PDB entry 6X3S | electron microscopy, 3.12 A resolution | chains D and E of the 9 polymer chains in the assembly

[Chain D]
Name: Gamma-aminobutyric acid receptor subunit alpha-1
From: Homo sapiens
Reference sequence: P14867 (GBRA1_HUMAN); the construct has insertions or renumbered stretches relative to UniProt, so the offset changes along the chain: 1-312 = UniProt 28-339; 320-358 = UniProt 418-456
Sequence (358 residues; each row starts with the number of its first residue):
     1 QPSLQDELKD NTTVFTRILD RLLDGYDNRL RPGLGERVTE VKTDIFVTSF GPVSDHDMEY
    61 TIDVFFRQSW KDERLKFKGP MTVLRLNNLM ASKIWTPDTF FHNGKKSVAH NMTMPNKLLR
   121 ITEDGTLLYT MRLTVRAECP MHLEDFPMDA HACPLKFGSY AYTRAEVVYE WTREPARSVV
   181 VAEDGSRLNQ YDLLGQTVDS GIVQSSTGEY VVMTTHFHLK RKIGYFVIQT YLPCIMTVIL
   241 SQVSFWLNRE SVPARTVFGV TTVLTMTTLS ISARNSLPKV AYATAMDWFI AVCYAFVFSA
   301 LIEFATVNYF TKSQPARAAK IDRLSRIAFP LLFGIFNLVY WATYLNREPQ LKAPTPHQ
Unresolved in the structure: 1-9, 348-358
Disulfide bonds: Cys139-Cys153
Covalently attached groups: N-acetylglucosamine (NAG) linked to Asn111
Sequence notes: linker (313-319)
Small-molecule neighbours: J94 ((5S)-6,6-dimethyl-5-[(6R)-8-oxo-6,8-dihydrofuro[3,4-e][1,3]benzodioxol-6-yl]-5,6,7,8-tetrahydro[1,3]dioxolo[4,5-g]isoquinolin-6-ium): Phe46, Phe65, Arg67, Leu118, Thr130
Swiss-Prot annotation at these positions:
  - binding site (4-aminobutanoate): Arg67, Thr130
  - binding site (3alpha-hydroxy-5alpha-pregnan-11,20-dione): Trp246
  - glycosylation (N-linked (GlcNAc...) asparagine): Asn11, Asn111

[Chain E]
Name: Gamma-aminobutyric acid type A receptor subunit gamma-2
From: Homo sapiens
Reference sequence: P18507 (GBRG2_HUMAN); residues 3-322 here correspond to UniProt positions 42-361 (UniProt number = residue number + 39)
Sequence (417 residues; row label = number of the first residue in the row; numbers below 1 keep their minus sign (Trp-36 is residue -36)):
   -36 WSHPQFEKGG GSGGGSGGSS AWSHPQFEKL EVLFQGPQKS DDDYEDYASN KTWVLTPKVP
    24 EGDVTVILNN LLEGYDNKLR PDIGVKPTLI HTDMYVNSIG PVNAINMEYT IDIFFAQTWY
    84 DRRLKFNSTI KVLRLNSNMV GKIWIPDTFF RNSKKADAHW ITTPNRMLRI WNDGRVLYTL
   144 RLTIDAECQL QLHNFPMDEH SCPLEFSSYG YPREEIVYQW KRSSVEVGDT RSWRLYQFSF
   204 VGLRNTTEVV KTTSGDYVVM SVYFDLSRRM GYFTIQTYIP CTLIVVLSWV SFWINKDAVP
   264 ARTSLGITTV LTMTTLSTIA RKSLPKVSYV TAMDLFVSVC FIFVFSALVE YGTLHYFVSS
   324 QPARAAKMDS YARIFFPTAF CLFNLVYWVS YLYLSRGSGA TNFSLLKQAG DVEENPG
Unresolved in the structure: -36 to 24, 358-380
Disulfide bonds: Cys151-Cys165
Covalently attached groups: N-acetylglucosamine (NAG) linked to Asn208
Sequence notes: linker (323-329)
Swiss-Prot annotation at these positions:
  - glycosylation (N-linked (GlcNAc...) asparagine): Asn13, Asn90, Asn208

[Chain D / chain E interface]
Pairs across the interface (90; chain D residue first):
  Asp27(D) - Thr28(E)  hydrogen bond
  Asn28(D) - Asn101(E)  hydrogen bond (backbone-side chain)
  Arg29(D) - Thr28(E)
  Arg29(D) - Leu31(E)
  Arg29(D) - Asn32(E)  hydrogen bond
  Arg29(D) - Leu98(E)
  Leu30(D) - Val27(E)  hydrophobic
  Leu30(D) - Leu31(E)  hydrophobic
  Leu34(D) - Val27(E)  hydrophobic
  His56(D) - Tyr199(E)  hydrogen bond (backbone-side chain)
  Asp57(D) - Arg197(E)  salt bridge
  Asp57(D) - Tyr199(E)
  Met58(D) - Arg197(E)
  Met58(D) - Tyr199(E)
  Trp95(D) - Asn99(E)  hydrogen bond
  Pro97(D) - Thr126(E)
  Asp98(D) - Asn99(E)  hydrogen bond
  Asp98(D) - Thr126(E)
  Thr99(D) - Ile124(E)
  Thr99(D) - Thr125(E)  hydrogen bond (backbone-backbone)
  Phe100(D) - Phe77(E)  hydrophobic
  Phe100(D) - Ile124(E)
  Phe100(D) - Asn128(E)
  Phe101(D) - Arg144(E)
  His102(D) - Arg144(E)
  Gly104(D) - Arg144(E)  hydrogen bond (backbone-side chain)
  Lys105(D) - His122(E)
  Lys105(D) - Arg197(E)
  Ser107(D) - Ile124(E)
  Ala109(D) - Ile124(E)  hydrophobic
  Met131(D) - Thr125(E)
  Leu133(D) - Ile124(E)  hydrophobic
  Glu138(D) - Ser61(E)
  Glu138(D) - Arg197(E)  salt bridge
  His142(D) - Arg194(E)
  Tyr160(D) - Phe77(E)  hydrophobic
  Tyr160(D) - Asn128(E)
  Tyr160(D) - Arg129(E)
  Tyr160(D) - Met130(E)  hydrophobic
  Tyr160(D) - Thr142(E)
  Tyr160(D) - Leu143(E)
  Tyr160(D) - Arg144(E)
  Ala161(D) - Leu98(E)
  Ala161(D) - Met130(E)  hydrophobic
  Ala161(D) - Arg132(E)
  Tyr162(D) - Asn99(E)  hydrogen bond
  Thr163(D) - Arg132(E)
  Glu166(D) - Arg97(E)
  Thr207(D) - Arg132(E)  hydrogen bond (backbone-side chain)
  Tyr210(D) - Arg132(E)  hydrogen bond
  Pro253(D) - Pro263(E)  hydrophobic
  Pro253(D) - Ala264(E)  hydrophobic
  Thr256(D) - Ala264(E)
  Thr256(D) - Leu268(E)
  Val257(D) - Ser267(E)
  Val260(D) - Leu268(E)  hydrophobic
  Val260(D) - Thr271(E)
  Val260(D) - Thr272(E)
  Val263(D) - Ile247(E)  hydrophobic
  Val263(D) - Leu250(E)  hydrophobic
  Leu264(D) - Leu274(E)  hydrophobic
  Leu264(D) - Thr275(E)
  Thr267(D) - Thr275(E)
  Thr267(D) - Leu279(E)
  Ile271(D) - Thr278(E)
  Arg274(D) - Tyr235(E)
  Arg274(D) - Ile238(E)
  Arg274(D) - Gln239(E)
  Lys279(D) - Tyr199(E)
  Lys279(D) - Gln200(E)
  Lys279(D) - Tyr235(E)  hydrogen bond
  Lys279(D) - Ser286(E)  hydrogen bond
  Val280(D) - Tyr235(E)
  Ala281(D) - Tyr199(E)
  Ala281(D) - Gln200(E)
  Ala281(D) - Arg232(E)
  Ala281(D) - Gly234(E)
  Ala281(D) - Tyr235(E)  hydrogen bond (backbone-backbone)
  Asp287(D) - Ile238(E)
  Tyr294(D) - Pro243(E)  hydrogen bond (side chain-backbone)
  Tyr294(D) - Leu246(E)  hydrophobic
  Tyr294(D) - Ile247(E)
  Phe298(D) - Val249(E)  hydrophobic
  Phe298(D) - Leu250(E)  hydrophobic
  Leu301(D) - Leu250(E)  hydrophobic
  Ile302(D) - Val253(E)  hydrophobic
  Ala305(D) - Val253(E)  hydrophobic
  Asn308(D) - Ile257(E)
  Asn308(D) - Asn258(E)
  Tyr309(D) - Trp256(E)
Interface residues without a listed pair, chain D (55 interface residues in all): Thr96, Val108, Pro140, Val252, Ala283
Interface residues without a listed pair, chain E (55 interface residues in all): Asn60, Ser195, Ala261, Ile282, Arg336

[In short]
Chain D and chain E each contribute 55 residues to their interface; the contacts include 15 hydrogen bonds and
2 salt bridges. Polar contacts include Asp57(D)-Arg197(E), Glu138(D)-Arg197(E) and Asp27(D)-Thr28(E). Bound to
chain D: compound J94. Covalently linked N-acetylglucosamine: at Asn111(D). Covalently linked
N-acetylglucosamine: at Asn208(E).
Here chain D is Gamma-aminobutyric acid receptor subunit alpha-1 and chain E is Gamma-aminobutyric acid type A
receptor subunit gamma-2, both from Homo sapiens. Entry 6X3S (Human GABAA receptor alpha1-beta2-gamma2 subtype
in complex with bicuculline methbromide) was determined by electron microscopy (same publication as 6X3T,
6X3U, 6X3V, 6X3W, 6X3X, 6X3Z and 6X40).
